PDB entry 6TC6 | X-ray diffraction, 2.90 A resolution | chain A

[Chain A]
Protein: Formamidopyrimidine-DNA glycosylase
Source organism: Neisseria meningitidis alpha522
Notes: EC 3.2.2.23, 4.2.99.18
UniProt: I4E596 (I4E596_NEIME); residues 1-275 here = UniProt positions 1-275
Chain sequence (275 residues; each row starts with the number of its first residue):
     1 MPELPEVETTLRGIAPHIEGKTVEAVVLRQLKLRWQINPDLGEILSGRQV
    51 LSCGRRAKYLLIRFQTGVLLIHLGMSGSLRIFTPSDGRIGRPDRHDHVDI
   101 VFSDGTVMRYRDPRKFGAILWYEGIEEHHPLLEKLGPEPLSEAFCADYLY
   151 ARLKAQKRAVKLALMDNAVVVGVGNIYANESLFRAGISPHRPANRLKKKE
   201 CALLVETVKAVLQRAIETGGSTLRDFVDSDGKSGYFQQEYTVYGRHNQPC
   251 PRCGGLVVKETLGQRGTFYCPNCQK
Not modelled in the structure: 1, 219-239, 242
Bound ions: Zn2+: C250, C270, C273

[Overview]
C250, C270 and C273 form the Zn2+ site.
Chain A is Formamidopyrimidine-DNA glycosylase (Neisseria meningitidis alpha522); the structure, Crystal
structure of MutM from Neisseria meningitidis, was determined by X-ray diffraction together with 6TC9 from the
same study.
